PDB entry 2EAA | X-ray diffraction, 2.25 A resolution | chains A and C of the 3 polymer chains in the assembly

[Chain A (and C)]
Name: 7S globulin-3
Source organism: Vigna angularis
Notes: chain C of this document is another copy of the same molecule, construct and numbering; everything in this record applies to it too
UniProtKB: A4PIA0 (A4PIA0_PHAAN); residue numbers follow UniProt; this construct covers 1-433
Chain sequence (433 residues; each row starts with the number of its first residue):
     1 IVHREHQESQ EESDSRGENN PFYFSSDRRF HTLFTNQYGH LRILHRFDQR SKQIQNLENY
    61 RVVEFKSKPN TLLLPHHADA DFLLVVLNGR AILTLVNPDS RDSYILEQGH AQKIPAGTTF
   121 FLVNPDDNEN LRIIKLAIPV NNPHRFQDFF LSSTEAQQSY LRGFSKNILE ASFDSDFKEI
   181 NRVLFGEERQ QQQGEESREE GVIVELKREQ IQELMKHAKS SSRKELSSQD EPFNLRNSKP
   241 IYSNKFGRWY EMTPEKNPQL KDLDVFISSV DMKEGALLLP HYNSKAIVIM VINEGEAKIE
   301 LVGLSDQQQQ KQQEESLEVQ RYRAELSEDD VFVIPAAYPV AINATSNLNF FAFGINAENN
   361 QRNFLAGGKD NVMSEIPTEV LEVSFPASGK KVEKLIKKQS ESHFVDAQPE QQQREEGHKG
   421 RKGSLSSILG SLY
Disordered / not traced: 1-13, 188-195, 222-226, 307-314, 410-433 (chain C: 1-12, 189-195, 223-226, 307-313, 315-316, 410-433)

[How chain A and chain C interact]
Pairs across the interface (134):
  Lys52(A) - Asn142(C)  hydrogen bond (backbone-side chain)
  Gln53(A) - Asn141(C)
  Ile54(A) - Asn141(C)
  Gln55(A) - Asn141(C)  hydrogen bond (backbone-backbone)
  Gln55(A) - Asn142(C)
  Gln55(A) - Pro143(C)
  Asn56(A) - Val140(C)  hydrogen bond (side chain-backbone)
  Asn56(A) - Asn141(C)  hydrogen bond (backbone-backbone)
  Asn56(A) - Asn142(C)
  Asn56(A) - Pro143(C)
  Leu277(A) - Ile168(C)  hydrophobic
  Leu277(A) - Ala171(C)  hydrophobic
  Leu277(A) - Ser172(C)
  Leu279(A) - Ser172(C)
  Pro280(A) - Phe164(C)  hydrophobic
  Pro280(A) - Ser172(C)
  Tyr282(A) - His77(C)
  Tyr282(A) - Gly117(C)  hydrogen bond (side chain-backbone)
  Tyr282(A) - Thr119(C)  hydrogen bond
  Ser284(A) - Ala116(C)
  Ser284(A) - Gly117(C)  hydrogen bond (backbone-backbone)
  Lys285(A) - Val140(C)
  Ile287(A) - Val140(C)
  Ile287(A) - Asn141(C)
  Glu300(A) - Phe164(C)
  Glu300(A) - Ser165(C)  hydrogen bond
  Glu300(A) - Ile168(C)
  Val302(A) - Phe149(C)
  Val302(A) - Tyr160(C)
  Val302(A) - Gly163(C)
  Val302(A) - Phe164(C)  hydrophobic
  Leu304(A) - Gln147(C)
  Leu304(A) - Asp148(C)
  Leu304(A) - Phe149(C)  hydrophobic
  Asp306(A) - Gln147(C)  hydrogen bond
  Ser316(A) - Glu155(C)
  Ser316(A) - Ala156(C)
  Leu317(A) - Ala156(C)  hydrogen bond (backbone-backbone)
  Leu317(A) - Gln157(C)
  Leu317(A) - Gln158(C)  hydrogen bond (backbone-backbone)
  Glu318(A) - Gln158(C)
  Val319(A) - Gln158(C)  hydrogen bond (backbone-side chain)
  Val319(A) - Ser159(C)
  Val319(A) - Tyr160(C)  hydrophobic
  Val319(A) - Gly163(C)
  Arg321(A) - Arg162(C)  hydrogen bond (side chain-backbone)
  Arg321(A) - Gly163(C)
  Arg323(A) - Gly163(C)  hydrogen bond (side chain-backbone)
  Arg323(A) - Phe164(C)
  Arg323(A) - Ser165(C)
  Pro335(A) - Asn141(C)
  Ala336(A) - Asp79(C)
  Ala336(A) - Val140(C)  hydrophobic
  Ala336(A) - Asn141(C)  hydrogen bond (backbone-side chain)
  Ala337(A) - His77(C)  hydrogen bond (backbone-side chain)
  Ala337(A) - Asp79(C)
  Tyr338(A) - Asn141(C)
  Tyr338(A) - Gln147(C)  hydrogen bond
  Tyr338(A) - Phe149(C)  hydrophobic
  Pro339(A) - Phe149(C)
  Pro339(A) - Tyr160(C)  hydrophobic
  Pro339(A) - Phe164(C)  hydrophobic
  Val340(A) - Phe164(C)
  Ala341(A) - Phe164(C)  hydrophobic
  Asn343(A) - Ile168(C)
  Asn356(A) - Val140(C)
  Arg362(A) - Pro98(C)
  Asn363(A) - Pro98(C)
  Leu365(A) - Tyr160(C)
  Leu365(A) - Leu161(C)  hydrophobic
  Leu365(A) - Phe173(C)
  Ala366(A) - Ser172(C)
  Asp370(A) - Pro98(C)
  Asp370(A) - Asp99(C)
  Asn371(A) - Pro98(C)  hydrogen bond (backbone-backbone)
  Val372(A) - Val96(C)
  Val372(A) - Asn97(C)
  Val372(A) - Pro98(C)
  Val372(A) - Thr119(C)
  Met373(A) - Leu151(C)  hydrophobic
  Met373(A) - Leu161(C)  hydrophobic
  Glu375(A) - Val96(C)
  Glu375(A) - Asn97(C)
  Glu375(A) - Pro98(C)
  Glu375(A) - Asp99(C)
  Glu375(A) - Ser100(C)  hydrogen bond (side chain-backbone)
  Glu375(A) - Arg101(C)  hydrogen bond (backbone-side chain)
  Ile376(A) - Leu151(C)  hydrophobic
  Pro377(A) - Arg101(C)
  Pro377(A) - Phe121(C)  hydrophobic
  Glu379(A) - Glu213(C)
  Val380(A) - Pro75(C)  hydrophobic
  Val380(A) - Phe121(C)  hydrophobic
  Val383(A) - Leu72(C)  hydrophobic
  Val383(A) - Leu74(C)  hydrophobic
  Val383(A) - Glu199(C)
  Val383(A) - Leu206(C)  hydrophobic
  Ser384(A) - Leu74(C)
  Ser384(A) - Pro75(C)
  Ser384(A) - Ser152(C)
  Ser384(A) - Ser153(C)  hydrogen bond (backbone-backbone)
  Phe385(A) - Leu151(C)
  Phe385(A) - Val183(C)
  Phe385(A) - Leu184(C)
  Pro386(A) - Arg182(C)
  Pro386(A) - Val183(C)
  Pro386(A) - Leu184(C)
  Pro386(A) - Phe185(C)
  Pro386(A) - Gly186(C)
  Pro386(A) - Glu196(C)
  Pro386(A) - Ser197(C)
  Pro386(A) - Arg198(C)
  Ala387(A) - Val183(C)  hydrogen bond (backbone-backbone)
  Ala387(A) - Glu196(C)
  Ser388(A) - Glu196(C)  hydrogen bond (backbone-side chain)
  Lys391(A) - Glu196(C)  salt bridge
  Val392(A) - Val183(C)  hydrophobic
  Leu395(A) - Ser175(C)
  Leu395(A) - Glu179(C)
  Leu395(A) - Val183(C)  hydrophobic
  Leu395(A) - Leu184(C)  hydrophobic
  Lys398(A) - Phe173(C)
  Lys398(A) - Asp174(C)
  Lys398(A) - Ser175(C)
  Lys398(A) - Glu179(C)
  Gln399(A) - Ala171(C)  hydrogen bond (side chain-backbone)
  Gln399(A) - Ser172(C)  hydrogen bond (side chain-backbone)
  Gln399(A) - Asp174(C)
  Val405(A) - Ala171(C)
  Ala407(A) - Ala171(C)
  Gln408(A) - Ala171(C)
  Pro409(A) - Glu170(C)
  Pro409(A) - Ala171(C)
  Pro409(A) - Asp174(C)
Also at the interface, not in a pair above, chain A (63 interface residues in all): Gly303, Glu315, Gln361, Asp406
Also at the interface, not in a pair above, chain C (62 interface residues in all): Ala78, Thr118, Pro139, Ile180, Val204, Gln210, Leu214

[Overview]
63 residues of chain A face 62 of chain C across their interface; the contacts include 25 hydrogen bonds and 1
salt bridge. Among the polar pairs are Lys391(A)-Glu196(C), Lys52(A)-Asn142(C) and Asn56(A)-Val140(C).
Both chains are 7S globulin-3 (Vigna angularis). Entry 2EAA (Crystal Structure of Adzuki Bean 7S Globulin-3)
was determined by X-ray diffraction together with 2EA7 from the same study.
